Entry 3EDR (X-ray diffraction, 2.45 A resolution); this record covers chains B and C of the 6 polymer chains in the assembly.

== Chain B ==
Molecule: Caspase-7
Organism: Homo sapiens
Notes: EC 3.4.22.60; fragment: P10 subunit to 303)
Reference sequence: P55210 (CASP7_HUMAN); residues 207-303 here = UniProt positions 207-303
Amino-acid sequence (97 residues; row label = number of the first residue in the row):
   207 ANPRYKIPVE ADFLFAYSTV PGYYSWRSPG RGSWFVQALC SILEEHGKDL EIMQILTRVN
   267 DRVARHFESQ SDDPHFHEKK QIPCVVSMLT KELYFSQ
Disordered / not traced: 207-210
Curated features (UniProtKB/Swiss-Prot):
  - region: V226 to G238 (Loop L3), E274 to I288 (Loop L4)
  - site: Y223 (Involved in allosteric regulation)
  - modified residue: R233 (Microbial infection: ADP-riboxanated arginine), S239 (Phosphoserine)
  - mutagenesis: Y223 (Y223A/F/W/D/E: Does not significantly affect thiol protease catalytic efficiency), Y229 (Y229W: Strongly reduced thiol protease catalytic efficiency), Y230 to S234 (In esCasp-7 V3 mutant; promotes specificity toward alternate peptides with VEID, YVAD, WEHD, LETD or LEHD sequence; when associated with C-276. In esCasp-7 V4 mutant ...), W232 to S234 (In dsCasp-7 mutant; unable to cleave DEVD and VEID peptides; when associated with F-276), R233 (R233A: Abolished ADP-riboxanation by C.violaceum CopC), S239 (S239A: Abolished phosphorylation by PAK2; when associated with A-30 and A-173; S239E: Mimics phosphorylation; leading to inactivate thiol protease activity), Q276 (Q276C: In esCasp-7 V3 mutant; promotes specificity toward alternate peptides with VEID, YVAD, WEHD, LETD or LEHD sequence; when associated with 230-V--V-234; Q276D: In esCasp-7 V4 mutant ...), C290 (C290S: Decreased phosphorylation by PAK2; C290T/N: Does not significantly affect thiol protease catalytic activity)
From the paper describing this entry:
  - binding site for Inhibitor Ac-ldesd-cho peptide: Y230, Q276 to S277, D278
  - specificity-determining residues: P235

== Chain C ==
Molecule: Caspase-7
Organism: Homo sapiens
Notes: EC 3.4.22.60; fragment: P20 subunit to 196)
Reference sequence: P55210 (CASP7_HUMAN); residues 324-496 here correspond to UniProt positions 24-196 (UniProt number = residue number - 300)
Amino-acid sequence (173 residues; each row starts with the number of its first residue):
   324 AKPDRSSFVP SLFSKKKKNV TMRSIKTTRD RVPTYQYNMN FEKLGKCIII NNKNFDKVTG
   384 MGVRNGTDKD AEALFKCFRS LGFDVIVYND CSCAKMQDLL KKASEEDHTN AACFACILLS
   444 HGEENVIYGK DGVTPIKDLT AHFRGDRCKT LLEKPKLFFI QACRGTELDD GIQ
Disordered / not traced: 324-351
Curated features (UniProtKB/Swiss-Prot):
  - region: K338 to K341 (Exosite), K376 to R387 (Loop L1), R487 to Q496 (Loop L2)
  - active site: H444, C486
  - site: F336, S337 (Cleavage), M345, R346 (Cleavage), S347, I348 (Cleavage), R487 (Involved in allosteric regulation)
  - modified residue: S330 (Phosphoserine), S337 (Phosphoserine), T473 (Phosphothreonine)

== How chain B and chain C interact ==
Contacting residue pairs - 14 pairs, chain B then chain C:
  Y211(B) - Q496(C)  hydrogen bond (backbone-side chain)
  K212(B) - D493(C)  hydrogen bond (side chain-backbone)
  K212(B) - I495(C)
  I213(B) - G494(C)
  I213(B) - I495(C)  hydrogen bond (backbone-backbone)
  P214(B) - D492(C)
  V215(B) - D492(C)  hydrogen bond (backbone-side chain)
  V215(B) - G494(C)
  E216(B) - D492(C)
  Y229(B) - R467(C)
  Q260(B) - R352(C)
  R264(B) - Y358(C)
  R271(B) - E476(C)  salt bridge
  E298(B) - R352(C)  salt bridge
Other interface residues (no listed pair), chain B (13 interface residues in all): P227, Y300
Other interface residues (no listed pair), chain C (11 interface residues in all): V355, K460

== Summary ==
13 residues of chain B face 11 of chain C across their interface, with 4 hydrogen bonds and 2 salt bridges.
Polar contacts include R271(B)-E476(C), E298(B)-R352(C) and Y211(B)-Q496(C). The paper reports a binding site
for Inhibitor Ac-ldesd-cho peptide at Y230(B), Q276(B) and D278(B); the specificity determinant P235(B).
Here chain B is Caspase-7 and chain C is Caspase-7, both from Homo sapiens. Entry 3EDR (The crystal structure
of caspase-7 in complex with Acetyl-LDESD-CHO) was determined by X-ray diffraction, deposited together with
3EDQ.
